6GZC - chains B and C of the 4 polymer chains in the assembly; structure by X-ray diffraction, 2.00 A resolution.

# Chain B
Molecule: Katanin p60 ATPase-containing subunit A1
Source organism: Mus musculus
Notes: EC 3.6.4.3
Reference sequence: Q9WV86 (KTNA1_MOUSE); residues 1-78 here = UniProt positions 1-78
Chain sequence (80 residues; each row starts with the number of its first residue; numbers below 1 keep their minus sign (Met-1 is residue -1)):
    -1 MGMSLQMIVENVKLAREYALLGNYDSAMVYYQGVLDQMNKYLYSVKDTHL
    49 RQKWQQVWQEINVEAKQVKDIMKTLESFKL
Disordered / not traced: -1 to 0, 78
Differences from the reference sequence: initiating methionine (-1); expression tag (0)

# Chain C
Molecule: Katanin p80 WD40 repeat-containing subunit B1
Source organism: Mus musculus
Reference sequence: Q8BG40 (KTNB1_MOUSE); numbering as in UniProt (aligned over 481-658)
Chain sequence (212 residues; each row starts with the number of its first residue):
   447 MGSSHHHHHHSSGLVPRGSHMASMTGGQQMGRGSQQAELVDEDAMSQIRK
   497 GHDTMFVVLTSRHKNLDTVRAVWTTGDIKTSVDSAVAINDLSVVVDLLNI
   547 VNQKASLWALDLCTTVLPQIEKLLQSKYESYVQTGCTSLKLILQAFLPLI
   597 TDILAAPPSVGVDISREERLHKCRLCFKQLKSISGLVKSKSGLSGRHGSA
   647 FRELHLLMASLD
Disordered / not traced: 447-484, 603-607, 639-643, 657-658
Differences from the reference sequence: initiating methionine (447); expression tag (448-480); conflict Ala555 (Lys in Q8BG40), Ala591 (Arg in Q8BG40)
From the paper describing this entry:
  - self-association interface (contacts with another copy of this molecule): Trp554

# Chain B / chain C interface
Pairs across the interface (50):
  Leu3(B) with Leu485(C), hydrophobic; Asp487(C)
  Gln4(B) with Leu485(C)
  Val7(B) with Ala490(C), hydrophobic; Gln493(C)
  Arg14(B) with Ile494(C), hydrogen bond (side chain-backbone); Gly497(C); His498(C); Met501(C)
  Ala17(B) with Arg508(C), hydrogen bond (backbone-side chain)
  Leu18(B) with Met501(C), hydrophobic; Val504(C), hydrophobic; Arg508(C), hydrogen bond (backbone-side chain)
  Gly20(B) with Asp542(C)
  Tyr22(B) with Arg508(C), hydrogen bond; Asp542(C), hydrogen bond
  Tyr29(B) with Met501(C)
  Tyr39(B) with Asp487(C), hydrogen bond
  Leu48(B) with Asp487(C)
  Lys51(B) with Glu488(C), salt bridge; Met491(C)
  Trp52(B) with Asp487(C), hydrogen bond; Met491(C), hydrophobic
  Gln54(B) with Arg495(C)
  Val55(B) with Met491(C), hydrophobic; Ile494(C), hydrophobic; Arg495(C)
  Glu58(B) with Arg495(C), salt bridge; His498(C), hydrogen bond (backbone-side chain)
  Ile59(B) with Ile494(C), hydrophobic
  Val61(B) with Phe502(C), hydrophobic
  Glu62(B) with His498(C), salt bridge; Met501(C)
  Gln65(B) with Phe502(C), hydrogen bond (side chain-backbone); Leu505(C); Thr506(C), hydrogen bond
  Asp68(B) with His509(C)
  Ile69(B) with Leu505(C), hydrophobic; His509(C); Leu512(C), hydrophobic
  Thr72(B) with His509(C), hydrogen bond
  Leu73(B) with Leu512(C), hydrophobic
  Ser75(B) with Arg516(C)
  Phe76(B) with Leu512(C); Arg516(C); Trp519(C); Leu543(C), hydrophobic
  Lys77(B) with Ile546(C); Gln549(C); Lys550(C)
Interface residues without a listed pair, chain B (31 interface residues in all): Ile6, Val10, Met36, Val66
Interface residues without a listed pair, chain C (28 interface residues in all): Val486, Asp513, Val515

# In short
Chain B and chain C form an interface of 31 and 28 residues respectively, with 11 hydrogen bonds and 3 salt
bridges. Polar contacts include Lys51(B)-Glu488(C), Glu58(B)-Arg495(C) and Glu62(B)-His498(C). The paper
reports a self-association interface involving Trp554(C).
Here chain B is Katanin p60 ATPase-containing subunit A1 and chain C is Katanin p80 WD40 repeat-containing
subunit B1, both from Mus musculus. Entry 6GZC (heterotetrameric katanin p60:p80 complex) was determined by
X-ray diffraction.
